PDB entry 4BH0 | X-ray diffraction, 2.36 A resolution | chains A and D of the 6 polymer chains in the assembly

[Chain A]
Molecule: Hemagglutinin
Source organism: Influenza virus
Notes: fragment: ha1 of trypsin released ectodomain, residues 17-338
UniProt: Q207Z6 (Q207Z6_9INFA); residues 1-322 here correspond to UniProt positions 17-338 (UniProt number = residue number + 16)
Chain sequence (327 residues; row label = number of the first residue in the row; numbering starts at 0):
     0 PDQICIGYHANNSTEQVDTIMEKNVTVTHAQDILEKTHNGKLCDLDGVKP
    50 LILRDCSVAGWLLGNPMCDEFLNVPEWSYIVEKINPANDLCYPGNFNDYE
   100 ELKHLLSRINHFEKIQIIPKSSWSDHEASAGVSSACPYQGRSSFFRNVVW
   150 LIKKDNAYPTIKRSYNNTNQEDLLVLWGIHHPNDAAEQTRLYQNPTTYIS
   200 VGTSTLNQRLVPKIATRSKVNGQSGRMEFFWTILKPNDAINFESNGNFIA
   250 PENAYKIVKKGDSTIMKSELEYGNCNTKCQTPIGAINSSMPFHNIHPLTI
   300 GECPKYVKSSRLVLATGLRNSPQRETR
Not modelled in the structure: 0, 320-326
Construct notes: expression tag (0, 323-326)
Disulfide bonds: C42-C274, C55-C67, C90-C135, C278-C302
Glycans and other covalent adducts: N-acetylglucosamine (NAG) linked to N165

[Chain D]
Molecule: Hemagglutinin
Source organism: Influenza virus
Notes: fragment: ha2 of trypsin released ectodomain, residues 347-512
UniProt: Q207Z6 (Q207Z6_9INFA); residues 1-166 here correspond to UniProt positions 347-512 (UniProt number = residue number + 346)
Chain sequence (166 residues; row label = number of the first residue in the row):
     1 GLFGAIAGFIEGGWQGMVDGWYGYHHSNEQGSGYAADKESTQKAIDGVTN
    51 KVNSIIDKMNTQFEAVGREFNNLERRIENLNKKMEDGFLDVWTYNAELLV
   101 LMENERTLDFHDSNVKNLYDKVRLQLRDNAKELGNGCFEFYHRCDNECME
   151 SVRNGTYDYPQYSEEA
Not modelled in the structure: 1-9, 158-166
Disulfide bonds: C144-C148

[Interface between chain A and chain D]
Residue-residue contacts (6):
  I19(A) with N50(D); K51(D); S54(D)
  M20(A) with G47(D); N50(D); F110(D), hydrophobic
Other interface residues (no listed pair), chain A (4 interface residues in all): E21, K22

[In short]
4 residues of chain A face 5 of chain D across their interface. Covalently linked N-acetylglucosamine: at
N165(A).
Chain A is Hemagglutinin and chain D is Hemagglutinin, both from Influenza virus; the structure, H5 (tyTy)
Influenza Virus Haemagglutinin in Complex with Human Receptor Analogue 6'-SLN, was determined by X-ray
diffraction (same publication as 4BGW, 4BGX, 4BGY, 4BGZ, 4BH1, 4BH2, 4BH3 and 4BH4).
